Entry 8Y0B (X-ray diffraction, 2.30 A resolution); this record covers chains D and A of the 4 polymer chains in the assembly.

[Chain D]
Molecule: 18-nt DNA strand
Sequence (18 nucleotides; row label = number of the first residue in the row; numbers below 1 keep their minus sign (DA-9 is residue -9)):
    -9 AGTCCTTTAG ATAAAGTT
Disordered / not traced: 4-8

[Chain A]
Molecule: CRISPR-associated endonuclease Cas12a
From: Francisella tularensis subsp. novicida U112
Notes: EC 3.1.21.1, 4.6.1.22
Reference sequence: A0Q7Q2 (CS12A_FRATN); residues 1-1300 here = UniProt positions 1-1300
Chain sequence (1300 residues; numbered 1 to 1300; the number before each row is that of its first residue):
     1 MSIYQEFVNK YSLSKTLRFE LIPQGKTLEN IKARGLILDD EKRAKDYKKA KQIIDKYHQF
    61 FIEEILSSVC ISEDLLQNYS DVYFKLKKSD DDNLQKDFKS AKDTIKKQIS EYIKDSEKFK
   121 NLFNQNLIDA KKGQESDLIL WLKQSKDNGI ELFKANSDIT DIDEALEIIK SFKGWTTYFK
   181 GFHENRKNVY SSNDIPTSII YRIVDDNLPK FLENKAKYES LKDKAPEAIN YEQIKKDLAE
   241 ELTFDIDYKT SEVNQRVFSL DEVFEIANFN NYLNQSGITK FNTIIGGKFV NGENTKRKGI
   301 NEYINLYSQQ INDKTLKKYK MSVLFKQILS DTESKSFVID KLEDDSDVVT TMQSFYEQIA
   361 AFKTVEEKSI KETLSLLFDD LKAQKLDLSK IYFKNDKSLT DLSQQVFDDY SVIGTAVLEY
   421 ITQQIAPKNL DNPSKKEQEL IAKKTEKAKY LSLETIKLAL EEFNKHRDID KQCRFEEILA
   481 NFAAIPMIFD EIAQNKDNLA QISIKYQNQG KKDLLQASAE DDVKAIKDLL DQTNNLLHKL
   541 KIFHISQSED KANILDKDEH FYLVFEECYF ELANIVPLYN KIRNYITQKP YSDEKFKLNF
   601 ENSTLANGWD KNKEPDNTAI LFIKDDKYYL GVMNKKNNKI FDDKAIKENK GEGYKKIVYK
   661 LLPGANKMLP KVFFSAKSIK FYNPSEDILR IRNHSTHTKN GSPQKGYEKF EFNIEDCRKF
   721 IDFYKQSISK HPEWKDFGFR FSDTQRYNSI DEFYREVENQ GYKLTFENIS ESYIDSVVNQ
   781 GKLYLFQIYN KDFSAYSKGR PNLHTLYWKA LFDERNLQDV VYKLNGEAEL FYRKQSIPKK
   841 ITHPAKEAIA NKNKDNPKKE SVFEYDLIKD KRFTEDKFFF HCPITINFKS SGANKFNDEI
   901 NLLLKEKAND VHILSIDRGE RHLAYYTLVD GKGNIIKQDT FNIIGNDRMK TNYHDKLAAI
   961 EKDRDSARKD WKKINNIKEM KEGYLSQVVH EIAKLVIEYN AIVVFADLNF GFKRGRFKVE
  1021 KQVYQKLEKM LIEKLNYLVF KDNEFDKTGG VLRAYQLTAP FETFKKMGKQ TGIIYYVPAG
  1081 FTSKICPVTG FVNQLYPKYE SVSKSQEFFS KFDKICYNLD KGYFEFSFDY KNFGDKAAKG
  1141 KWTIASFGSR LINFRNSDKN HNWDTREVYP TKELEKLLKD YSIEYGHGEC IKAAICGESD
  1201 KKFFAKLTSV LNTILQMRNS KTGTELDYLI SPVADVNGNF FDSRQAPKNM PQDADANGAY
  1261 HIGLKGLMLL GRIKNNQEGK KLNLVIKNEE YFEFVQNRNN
Disordered / not traced: 424-443, 1009-1017, 1157-1163
Sequence notes: conflict Ala1006 (Glu in A0Q7Q2)
Metal / ion sites: Mg2+: Arg800 (shared with 1 residue of chain B)
UniProt features mapped onto this chain:
  - region: Met1 to Gln24 (Wedge region 1), Tyr47 to Lys51 (Binds crRNA alone and in crRNA-target DNA heteroduplex), Phe182 to Arg186 (Binds crRNA alone and in crRNA-target DNA heteroduplex), Asn301 to Asn305 (Binds DNA in crRNA-target DNA heteroduplex), Lys326 to Leu329 (Binds crRNA in crRNA-target DNA heteroduplex), His538 to Lys541 (Binds crRNA in crRNA-target DNA heteroduplex), Tyr591 to Lys595 (Binds crRNA), Leu662 to Ile679 (LKL, important for PAM recognition and DNA unwinding), Lys671 to Lys677 (Binds DNA protospacer adjacent motif (PAM) on target DNA), Arg692 to Gln704 (Binds single-strand non-target DNA), Lys791 to Ser794 (Binds crRNA), Leu803, His804 (Binds crRNA), Asn851 to Asn853 (Binds crRNA), Tyr865 to Phe873 (Binds crRNA), His954 to Trp971 (Bridge helix)
  - active site: His843 (For pre-crRNA processing), Lys852 (For pre-crRNA processing), Lys869 (For pre-crRNA processing), Asp917 (For DNase activity of RuvC domain), Asp1255 (For DNase activity of RuvC domain)
  - site: Thr16 (Binds crRNA alone and in crRNA-target DNA heteroduplex), Lys131 (Binds target strand DNA), Thr295 (Binds crRNA in crRNA-target DNA heteroduplex), Lys320 (Binds DNA in crRNA-target DNA heteroduplex), Ser334 (Binds DNA in crRNA-target DNA heteroduplex), Tyr410 (Caps the crRNA-target DNA heteroduplex), Lys589 (Binds DNA in crRNA-target DNA heteroduplex), Lys613 (Binds DNA protospacer adjacent motif (PAM)), Lys667 (Binds Target strand DNA), Lys671 (Binds PAM), Lys677 (Binds Target strand DNA), Lys823 (Binds Target strand DNA), Gly826 (Binds Target strand DNA), Arg833 (Binds crRNA), Lys852 (Stabilizes transition state for pre-crRNA processing), Lys1026 (Binds DNA in crRNA-target DNA heteroduplex), Thr1063 (Binds DNA in crRNA-target DNA heteroduplex)

[How chain D and chain A interact]
Contacting residue pairs (34):
  DC-5(D) with Gly174(A), phosphate contact; Lys635(A), salt bridge to the phosphate
  DT-4(D) with Gln125(A), hydrogen bond to the phosphate; Lys173(A), phosphate contact; Gly174(A), phosphate contact; Trp175(A), phosphate contact; Thr176(A), hydrogen bond to the phosphate; Thr177(A), hydrogen bond to the phosphate
  DT-3(D) with Asn124(A), phosphate contact; Gln125(A), hydrogen bond to the phosphate; Thr177(A), base contact
  DT-2(D) with Lys180(A), hydrogen bond to the base; Lys671(A), hydrogen bond to the base
  DA-1(D) with Lys667(A), sugar contact; Lys671(A), sugar contact; Arg692(A), phosphate contact
  DG0(D) with Asn666(A), sugar contact; Lys667(A), sugar contact; Arg692(A), salt bridge to the phosphate; Gln704(A), hydrogen bond to the phosphate
  DA1(D) with Asn666(A), sugar contact; Thr698(A), phosphate contact; Gly701(A), phosphate contact; Ser702(A), hydrogen bond to the phosphate; Ile750(A), phosphate contact; Asp751(A), base contact; Tyr754(A), sugar contact
  DT2(D) with Thr698(A), phosphate contact; Lys699(A), hydrogen bond to the phosphate; Asn700(A), hydrogen bond to the phosphate; Gly701(A), phosphate contact; Asp751(A), sugar contact
  DA3(D) with Lys699(A), salt bridge to the phosphate; Asn894(A), hydrogen bond to the base
Also at the interface, not in a pair above, chain A (27 interface residues in all): Asp616, Pro670, His697, Glu758

[Overview]
9 residues of chain D face 27 of chain A across their interface; the contacts include 11 hydrogen bonds and 3
salt bridges. Among the polar pairs are DT-2(D)-Lys180(A), DT-2(D)-Lys671(A) and DA3(D)-Asn894(A). From
UniProt: 5 active-site residues on chain A.
Here chain D is an 18-nt DNA strand and chain A is CRISPR-associated endonuclease Cas12a (Francisella
tularensis subsp. novicida U112). Entry 8Y0B (Crystal structure of FnCas12a in complex with pre-crRNA and 12nt
target DNA) was determined by X-ray diffraction together with 8Y04, 8Y05, 8Y06, 8Y07, 8Y08, 8Y09 and 3 further
entries from the same study.
